3I56 - chains 3 and 0 of the 31 polymer chains in the assembly; structure by X-ray diffraction, 2.90 A resolution.

== Chain 3 ==
Protein: 50S ribosomal protein L44E
Source organism: Haloarcula marismortui
UniProtKB: P32411 (RL44_HALMA); residue numbers follow UniProt; this construct covers 1-92
Chain sequence (92 residues; each row starts with the number of its first residue):
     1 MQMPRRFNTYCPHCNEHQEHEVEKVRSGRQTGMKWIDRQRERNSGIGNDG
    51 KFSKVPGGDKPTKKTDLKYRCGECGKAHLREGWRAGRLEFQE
Ion coordination: Cd2+: Cys11, Cys14, Cys71, Cys74

== Chain 0 ==
Molecule: 23S ribosomal RNA
Source organism: Haloarcula marismortui ATCC 43049
Sequence (2923 nucleotides; each row starts with the number of its first residue):
     1 GUUGGCUACUAUGCCAGCUGGUGGAUUGCUCGGCUCAGGCGCUGAUGAAG
    51 GACGUGCCAAGCUGCGAUAAGCUGUGGGGAGCCGCACGGAGGCGAAGAAC
   101 CACAGAUUUCCGAAUGAGAAUCUCUCUAACAAUUGCUUCGCGCAAUGAGG
   151 AACCCCGAGAACUGAAACAUCUCAGUAUCGGGAGGAACAGAAAACGCAAC
   201 GUGAUGUCGUUAGUAACCGCGAGUGAACGCGAUACAGCCCAAACCGAAGC
   251 CCUCACGGGCAAUGUGGUGUCAGGGCUACCUCUCAUCAGCCGACCGUCUU
   301 CACGAAGUCUCUUGGAAUAGAGCGUGAUACAGGGUGACAACCCCGUACUG
   351 AAGACCAGUACGCUGUGCGGUAGUGCCAGAGUAGCGGGGGUUGGAUAUCC
   401 CUCGCGAAUAACGCAGGCAUCGACUGCGAAGGCUAAACACAACCUGAGAC
   451 CGAUAGUGAACAAGUAGUGUGAACGAACGCUGCAAAGUACCCUCAGAAGG
   501 GAGGCGAAAUAGAGCAUGAAAUCAGUUGGCGAUCGAGCGACAGGGCAUAC
   551 AAGGUCCCUUGACGAAUGACCGAGACGCGAGUCUCCAGUAAGACUCACGG
   601 GAAGCCGAUGUUCUGUCGUACGUUUUGAAAAACGAGCCAGGGAGUGUGUC
   651 UGUAUGGCAAGUCUAACCGGAGUAUCCGGGGAGGCACAGGGAAACCGACA
   701 UGGCCGCAGGGCUUUGCCCGAGGGCCGCCGUCUUCAAGGGCGGGGAGCCA
   751 UGUGGACACGACCCGAAUCCGGACGAUCUACGCAUGGACAAGAUGAAGCG
   801 UGCCGAAAGGCACGUGGAAGUCUGUUAGAGUUGGUGUCCUACAAUACCCU
   851 CUCGUGAUCUAUGUGUAGGGGUGAAAGGCCCAUCGAGUCCGGCAACAGCU
   901 GGUUCCAAUCGAAACAUGUCGAAGCAUGACCUCCGCCGAGGUAGUCUGUG
   951 AGGUAGAGCGACCGAUUGGUGUGUCCGCCUCCGAGAGGAGUCGGCACACC
  1001 UGUCAAACUCCAAACUUACAGACGCUGUUUGACGCGGGGAUUCCGGUGCG
  1051 CGGGGUAAGCCUGUGUACCAGGAGGGGAACAACCCAGAGAUAGGUUAAGG
  1101 UCCCCAAGUGUGGAUUAAGUGUAAUCCUCUGAAGGUGGUCUCGAGCCCUA
  1151 GACAGCCGGGAGGUGAGCUUAGAAGCAGCUACCCUCUAAGAAAAGCGUAA
  1201 CAGCUUACCGGCCGAGGUUUGAGGCGCCCAAAAUGAUCGGGACUCAAAUC
  1251 CACCACCGAGACCUGUCCGUACCACUCAUACUGGUAAUCGAGUAGAUUGG
  1301 CGCUCUAAUUGGAUGGAAGCAGGGGCGAGAGCUCCUGUGGACCGAUUAGU
  1351 GACGAAAAUCCUGGCCAUAGUAGCAGCGAUAGUCGGGUGAGAACCCCGAC
  1401 GGCCUAAUGGAUAAGGGUUCCUCAGCACUGCUGAUCAGCUGAGGGUUAGC
  1451 CGGUCCUAAGUCUCACCGCAACUCGACUGAGACGAAAUGGGAAACAGGUU
  1501 AAUAUUCCUGUGCCAUCAUGCAGUGAAAGUUGACGCCCUGGGGUCGAUCA
  1551 CGCCGGGCAUUCGCCCGGUCGAACCGUCCAACUCCGUGGAAGCCGUAAUG
  1601 GCAGGAAGCGGACGAACGGCGGCAUAGGGAAACGUGAUUCAACCUGGGGC
  1651 CCAUGAAAAGACGAGCAUGAUGUCCGUACCGAGAACCGACACAGGUGUCC
  1701 AUGGCGGCGAAAGCCAAGGCCUGUCGGGAGCAACCAACGUUAGGGAAUUC
  1751 GGCAAGUUAGUCCCGUACCUUCGGAAGAAGGGAUGCCUGCUCCGGAACGG
  1801 AGCAGGUCGCAGUGACUCGGAAGCUCGGACUGUCUAGUAACAACAUAGGU
  1851 GACCGCAAAUCCGCAAGGACUCGUACGGUCACUGAAUCCUGCCCAGUGCA
  1901 GGUAUCUGAACACCUCGUACAAGAGGACGAAGGACCUGUCAACGGCGGGG
  1951 GUAACUAUGACCCUCUUAAGGUAGCGUAGUACCUUGCCGCAUCAGUAGCG
  2001 GCUUGCAUGAAUGGAUUAACCAGAGCUUCACUGUCCCAACGUUGGGCCCG
  2051 GUGAACUGUACAUUCCAGUGCGGAGUCUGGAGACACCCAGGGGGAAGCAA
  2101 AGACCCUAUGGAGCUUUACUGCAGGCUGUCGCUGAGACGUGGUCGCCGAU
  2151 GUGCAGCAUAGGUAGGAGUCGUUACAGAGGUACCCGCGCUAGCGGGCCAC
  2201 CCAGACAACAGUGAAAUACUACCCGUCGGUGACUGCGACUCUCACUCCGG
  2251 GAGGAGGACACCGAUAGCCGGGCAGUUUGACUGGGGCGGUACGCGCUCGA
  2301 AAAGAUAUCGAGCGCGCCCUAUGGUCAUCUCAGCCGGGACAGAGACCCGG
  2351 CGAAGAGUGCAAGAGCAAAAGAUGACUUGACAGUGUUCUUCCCAACGAGG
  2401 AACGCUGACGCGAAAGCGUGGUCUAGCGAACCAAUUAGCCUGCUUGAUGC
  2451 GGGCAAUUGAUGACAGAAAAGCUACCCUAGGGAUAACAGAGUCGUCACUC
  2501 GCAAGAGCACAUAUCGACCGAGUGGCUUGCUACCUCGAUGUCGGUUCCCU
  2551 CCAUCCUGCCCGUGCAGAAGCGGGCAAGGGUGAGGUUGUUCGCCUAUUAA
  2601 AGGAGGUCGUGAGCUGGGUUUAGACCGUCGUGAGACAGGUCGGCUGCUAU
  2651 CUACUGGGUGUGUAAUGGUGUCUGACAAGAACGACCGUAUAGUACGAGAG
  2701 GAACUACGGUUGGUGGCCACUGGUGUACCGGUUGUUCGAGAGAGCACGUG
  2751 CCGGGUAGCCACGCCACACGGGGUAAGAGCUGAACGCAUCUAAGCUCGAA
  2801 ACCCACUUGGAAAAGAGACACCGCCGAGGUCCCGCGUACAAGACGCGGUC
  2851 GAUAGACUCGGGGUGUGCGCGUCGAGGUAACGAGACGUUAAGCCCACGAG
  2901 CACUAACAGACCAAAGCCAUCAU
Unresolved in the structure: 1-9, 126-127, 715, 971-998, 1560, 1952-1963, 2137-2236, 2339-2343, 2665-2666, 2915-2923
Modified / non-standard residues: 1MA (6-hydro-1-methyladenosine-5'-monophosphate) at position 628, OMU (o2'-methyluridine 5'-monophosphate) at position 2587, OMG (o2'-methylguanosine-5'-monophosphate) at position 2588, UR3 (3-methyluridine-5'-monophoshate) at position 2619, PSU (pseudouridine-5'-monophosphate) at position 2621
Ion coordination: Na+ site 1 near U12 (its only coordinating residue here); Mg2+ site 1 near G28 (its only coordinating residue here); Na+ site 2 near C40 (its only coordinating residue here); Na+ site 3 near G56 (its only coordinating residue here); Na+ site 4 near U108 (its only coordinating residue here); Mg2+ site 2 near U115 (its only coordinating residue here); Na+ site 5 near C141 (its only coordinating residue here); Na+ site 6 near U146 (its only coordinating residue here); Mg2+ site 3: C162, U2276; Na+ site 7: A165, A166; Mg2+ site 4: A166, G219; Mg2+ site 5: A167, C168; 45 more Na+ sites not listed; 67 more Mg2+ sites not listed; 16 more Sr2+ sites not listed
Ligand contacts: troleandomycin (TAO): C839, A2099, A2100, A2103, A2538, G2540, U2645, G2646

== Chain 3 / chain 0 interface ==
Contacting residue pairs - 125 pairs, chain 3 then chain 0:
  Met1(3) with C2319(0), hydrogen bond to the phosphate; U2320(0), phosphate contact; A2380(0), base contact
  Gln2(3) with U2320(0), hydrogen bond to the phosphate
  Met3(3) with U2320(0), base contact
  Pro4(3) with U2320(0), sugar contact
  Phe7(3) with U2378(0), sugar contact
  Asn8(3) with U2378(0), sugar contact
  Thr9(3) with G2379(0), hydrogen bond to the phosphate; C2381(0), sugar contact
  Tyr10(3) with C735(0), base contact; C2381(0), sugar contact; A2382(0), sugar contact; G2407(0), hydrogen bond to the sugar; A2408(0), sugar contact
  Pro12(3) with A2382(0), sugar contact
  His13(3) with A2437(0), sugar contact
  Asn15(3) with C735(0), hydrogen bond to the base; G2407(0), hydrogen bond to the sugar; A2408(0), sugar contact
  Glu16(3) with A2408(0), sugar contact
  His17(3) with G2379(0), salt bridge to the phosphate; A2408(0), hydrogen bond to the sugar; C2409(0), hydrogen bond to the sugar
  Val25(3) with U2435(0), sugar contact
  Ser27(3) with A2434(0), sugar contact
  Gly28(3) with A2434(0), hydrogen bond to the phosphate; U2435(0), phosphate contact
  Arg29(3) with A1924(0), sugar contact; G1925(0), salt bridge to the phosphate
  Gln30(3) with A1924(0), sugar contact; A2433(0), hydrogen bond to the sugar; A2434(0), phosphate contact
  Thr31(3) with G1923(0), hydrogen bond to the sugar; G2451(0), hydrogen bond to the phosphate
  Gly32(3) with G1923(0), sugar contact
  Met33(3) with A1922(0), base contact; G1923(0), sugar contact; C2450(0), sugar contact; G2451(0), phosphate contact
  Lys34(3) with A2433(0), phosphate contact; A2434(0), phosphate contact; G2451(0), salt bridge to the phosphate; G2452(0), salt bridge to the phosphate
  Trp35(3) with C218(0), phosphate contact; C220(0), base contact; A395(0), sugar contact; U396(0), phosphate contact; G2451(0), phosphate contact; G2452(0), hydrogen bond to the phosphate
  Ile36(3) with C2432(0), phosphate contact; A2433(0), phosphate contact
  Arg38(3) with U396(0), salt bridge to the phosphate; G2451(0), hydrogen bond to the sugar
  Gln39(3) with C218(0), hydrogen bond to the phosphate; G219(0), hydrogen bond to the phosphate
  Arg42(3) with A395(0), hydrogen bond to the phosphate; U396(0), salt bridge to the phosphate
  Asn43(3) with C218(0), hydrogen bond to the phosphate
  Gly45(3) with G390(0), phosphate contact
  Ile46(3) with G389(0), phosphate contact; G390(0), hydrogen bond to the phosphate
  Gly47(3) with G2121(0), hydrogen bond to the phosphate; C2122(0), hydrogen bond to the phosphate
  Asn48(3) with A169(0), hydrogen bond to the sugar; U170(0), sugar contact; U2120(0), hydrogen bond to the sugar; G2121(0), phosphate contact; A2468(0), base contact
  Gly50(3) with U170(0), hydrogen bond to the sugar; A2468(0), hydrogen bond to the base
  Lys51(3) with G219(0), phosphate contact; C220(0), salt bridge to the phosphate; C2431(0), sugar contact
  Ser53(3) with U2120(0), phosphate contact; G2121(0), hydrogen bond to the phosphate; A2468(0), base contact
  Lys54(3) with G219(0), hydrogen bond to the sugar; A2468(0), salt bridge to the phosphate
  Gly58(3) with A2460(0), sugar contact; U2461(0), phosphate contact
  Asp59(3) with A2460(0), phosphate contact; U2461(0), hydrogen bond to the phosphate
  Lys60(3) with C2427(0), base contact; G2428(0), hydrogen bond to the base; A2460(0), hydrogen bond to the phosphate; U2461(0), phosphate contact; G2462(0), hydrogen bond to the base
  Pro61(3) with G2316(0), sugar contact; C2317(0), phosphate contact; G2462(0), base contact
  Thr62(3) with C2317(0), hydrogen bond to the phosphate
  Lys63(3) with G2459(0), hydrogen bond to the phosphate; A2460(0), salt bridge to the phosphate
  Lys64(3) with G2428(0), salt bridge to the phosphate; U2458(0), phosphate contact; G2459(0), hydrogen bond to the phosphate
  Thr65(3) with U2458(0), sugar contact
  Asp66(3) with U2458(0), hydrogen bond to the sugar
  Lys68(3) with U2435(0), hydrogen bond to the phosphate; U2436(0), salt bridge to the phosphate
  Arg70(3) with A2437(0), salt bridge to the phosphate
  Lys76(3) with A2437(0), phosphate contact; G2438(0), salt bridge to the phosphate
  Ala77(3) with U2436(0), hydrogen bond to the sugar; A2437(0), hydrogen bond to the phosphate
  His78(3) with U2436(0), sugar contact
  Leu79(3) with U2435(0), base contact; U2436(0), sugar contact; A2456(0), base contact
  Arg80(3) with C2381(0), hydrogen bond to the sugar; A2382(0), salt bridge to the phosphate; U2457(0), hydrogen bond to the sugar
  Glu81(3) with U2457(0), phosphate contact; U2458(0), phosphate contact
  Gly82(3) with U2457(0), hydrogen bond to the phosphate; U2458(0), hydrogen bond to the phosphate
  Trp83(3) with A2380(0), base contact
  Arg84(3) with C2317(0), salt bridge to the phosphate; C2427(0), salt bridge to the phosphate; G2428(0), salt bridge to the phosphate
  Ala85(3) with C2318(0), phosphate contact
  Gly86(3) with C2318(0), hydrogen bond to the phosphate
  Gln91(3) with U2320(0), hydrogen bond to the sugar; A2321(0), hydrogen bond to the phosphate
Also at the interface, not in a pair above, chain 3 (62 interface residues in all): Arg26, Glu41, Asp49
Also at the interface, not in a pair above, chain 0 (53 interface residues in all): G2426

== Summary ==
The interface between chain 3 and chain 0 involves 62 residues on one side and 53 on the other; the contacts
include 45 hydrogen bonds and 17 salt bridges. Among the polar pairs are Asn15(3)-C735(0), Gly50(3)-A2468(0)
and Lys60(3)-G2428(0). Chain 0 binds troleandomycin.
Here chain 3 is 50S ribosomal protein L44E (Haloarcula marismortui) and chain 0 is 23S ribosomal RNA
(Haloarcula marismortui ATCC 43049). Entry 3I56 (Co-crystal structure of Triacetyloleandomcyin Bound to the
Large Ribosomal Subunit) was determined by X-ray diffraction, deposited together with 3I55.
